Entry 2EH8 (X-ray diffraction, 2.60 A resolution); this record covers chains L and H of the 3 polymer chains in the assembly.

Chain L:
Protein: Humanized KR127 fab, light chain
Source organism: Mus musculus
Notes: antibody fragment or engineered binder
Chain sequence (218 residues; numbered 1 to 213 plus 5 insertion-coded residues; the number before each row is that of its first residue; a row labelled like 27A-27E holds insertion residues (27A, then the next letters in order)):
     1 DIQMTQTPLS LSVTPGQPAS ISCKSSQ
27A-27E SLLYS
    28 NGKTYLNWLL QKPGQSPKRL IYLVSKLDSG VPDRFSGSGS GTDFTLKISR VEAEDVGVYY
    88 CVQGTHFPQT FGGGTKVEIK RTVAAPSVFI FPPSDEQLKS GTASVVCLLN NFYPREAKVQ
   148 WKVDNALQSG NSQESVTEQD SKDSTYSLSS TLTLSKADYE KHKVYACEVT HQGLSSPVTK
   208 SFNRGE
Disulfides: Cys23-Cys88, Cys134-Cys194

Chain H:
Protein: Humanized KR127 fab, heavy chain
Source organism: Mus musculus
Notes: antibody fragment or engineered binder
Chain sequence (218 residues; numbered 1 to 216 plus 4 insertion-coded residues; 2 numbers in that range are skipped by the numbering (no residue carries them; nothing is unmodelled there); the number before each row is that of its first residue; a row labelled like 82A-82C holds insertion residues (82A, then the next letters in order)):
     1 QVQLVQSGAE VVKPGASVKV SCKASGYAFS SSWMNWVRQA PGQGLEWIGR IY
   52A P
    53 GDGDTNYAQK FQGKATLTAD KSTSTAYMEL
82A-82C SSL
    83 RSEDTAVYFC AREYDE
   101 AYWGQGTLVT VSSASTKGPS VFPLAPSSKS TSGGTAALGC LVKDYFPEPV TVSWNSGALT
   161 SGVHTFPAVL QSSGLYSLSS VVTVPSSSLG TQTYICNVNH KPSNTKVDKK VEPKSC
Disulfides: Cys22-Cys92, Cys140-Cys196

Chain L / chain H interface:
Residue-residue contacts (64):
  Asn34(L) - Glu95(H)  hydrogen bond
  Leu36(L) - Trp103(H)  hydrophobic
  Gln38(L) - Gln39(H)  hydrogen bond
  Ser43(L) - Phe91(H)
  Ser43(L) - Trp103(H)
  Ser43(L) - Gly104(H)
  Pro44(L) - Trp103(H)
  Arg46(L) - Glu95(H)  salt bridge
  Arg46(L) - Tyr96(H)  hydrogen bond (side chain-backbone)
  Arg46(L) - Asp97(H)
  Arg46(L) - Ala101(H)
  Tyr87(L) - Gln39(H)  hydrogen bond
  Phe94(L) - Trp47(H)  hydrophobic
  Phe94(L) - Arg50(H)
  Phe94(L) - Tyr59(H)
  Pro95(L) - Trp47(H)  hydrophobic
  Gln96(L) - Asn35(H)
  Gln96(L) - Trp47(H)
  Phe98(L) - Leu45(H)
  Phe116(L) - Lys129(H)
  Phe116(L) - Ser130(H)
  Phe116(L) - Thr131(H)
  Phe116(L) - Ser132(H)
  Phe116(L) - Ala137(H)  hydrophobic
  Ile117(L) - Lys129(H)  hydrogen bond (backbone-backbone)
  Phe118(L) - Leu124(H)  hydrophobic
  Phe118(L) - Ala125(H)
  Phe118(L) - Ser130(H)
  Phe118(L) - Ala137(H)
  Pro119(L) - Cys216(H)  hydrophobic
  Ser121(L) - Phe122(H)
  Ser121(L) - Pro123(H)
  Glu123(L) - Val121(H)
  Glu123(L) - Pro123(H)
  Glu123(L) - Lys209(H)  salt bridge
  Gln124(L) - Phe122(H)
  Gln124(L) - Lys143(H)
  Thr129(L) - Lys143(H)
  Ser131(L) - Leu141(H)
  Val133(L) - Leu124(H)  hydrophobic
  Leu135(L) - Phe166(H)  hydrophobic
  Leu135(L) - Val181(H)  hydrophobic
  Asn137(L) - His164(H)
  Asn137(L) - Thr183(H)
  Asn138(L) - His164(H)
  Gln160(L) - Val169(H)
  Gln160(L) - Leu170(H)  hydrogen bond (side chain-backbone)
  Gln160(L) - Gln171(H)
  Glu161(L) - Val169(H)
  Ser162(L) - Phe166(H)
  Ser162(L) - Pro167(H)  hydrogen bond (side chain-backbone)
  Ser162(L) - Val169(H)
  Val163(L) - Pro167(H)
  Thr164(L) - Phe166(H)
  Asp167(L) - His164(H)
  Ser174(L) - His164(H)
  Ser174(L) - Phe166(H)
  Leu175(L) - Phe166(H)  hydrophobic
  Ser176(L) - Phe166(H)
  Lys207(L) - Lys129(H)
  Ser208(L) - Lys129(H)  hydrogen bond (backbone-side chain)
  Glu213(L) - Lys214(H)  hydrogen bond (backbone-side chain)
  Glu213(L) - Ser215(H)
  Glu213(L) - Cys216(H)  hydrogen bond (backbone-side chain)
Also at the interface, not in a pair above, chain L (40 interface residues in all): Asp55, Ser127, Glu165, Phe209
Also at the interface, not in a pair above, chain H (43 interface residues in all): Val37, Glu46, Ala60, Glu98, Leu138, Thr165

Summary:
40 residues of chain L and 43 residues of chain H are in contact, with 10 hydrogen bonds and 2 salt bridges.
Among the polar pairs are Arg46(L)-Glu95(H), Glu123(L)-Lys209(H) and Asn34(L)-Glu95(H).
Here chain L is Humanized KR127 fab, light chain and chain H is Humanized KR127 fab, heavy chain, both from
Mus musculus. Entry 2EH8 (Crystal structure of the complex of humanized KR127 fab and PRES1 peptide epitope)
was determined by X-ray diffraction together with 2EH7 from the same study.
